4XUZ - chain A; structure by X-ray diffraction, 1.50 A resolution.

== Chain A ==
Name: Beta-lactamase
Organism: Klebsiella pneumoniae subsp. pneumoniae
Notes: EC 3.5.2.6
UniProtKB: S5LVN3 (S5LVN3_KLEPN); residues 1-263 here correspond to UniProt positions 29-291 (UniProt number = residue number + 28)
Chain sequence (265 residues; row label = number of the first residue in the row; numbers below 1 keep their minus sign (Gly-1 is residue -1)):
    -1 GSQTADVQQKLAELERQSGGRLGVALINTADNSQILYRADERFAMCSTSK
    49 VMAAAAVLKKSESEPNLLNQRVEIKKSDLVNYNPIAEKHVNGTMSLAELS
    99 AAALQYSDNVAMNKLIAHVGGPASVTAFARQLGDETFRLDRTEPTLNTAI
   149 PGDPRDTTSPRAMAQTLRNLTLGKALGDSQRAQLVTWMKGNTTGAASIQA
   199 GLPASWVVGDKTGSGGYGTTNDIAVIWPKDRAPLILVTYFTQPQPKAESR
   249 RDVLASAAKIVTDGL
Not modelled in the structure: -1 to 1
Sequence notes: expression tag (-1 to 0)
Covalent attachments: Vaborbactam (4D6) linked to Ser45
Ligand contacts: Vaborbactam (4D6): Cys44, Lys48, Asn79, Tyr80, Ser105, Asn107, Glu141, Pro142, Asn145, Thr146, Thr191, Lys209, Thr210, Gly211, Ser212, Gly213, Gly214

== In short ==
Covalently linked Vaborbactam: at Ser45.
Chain A is Beta-lactamase (Klebsiella pneumoniae subsp. pneumoniae); the structure, Structure of CTX-M-15
bound to RPX-7009 at 1.5 A, was determined by X-ray diffraction (same publication as 4XUX).
